7L35 - chains A and B of the 4 polymer chains in the assembly; structure by X-ray diffraction, 2.00 A resolution.

== Chain A ==
Molecule: DNA ligase 1
Source organism: Homo sapiens
Notes: EC 6.5.1.1
Reference sequence: P18858 (DNLI1_HUMAN); residue numbers follow UniProt; this construct covers 262-906
Chain sequence (647 residues; each row starts with the number of its first residue):
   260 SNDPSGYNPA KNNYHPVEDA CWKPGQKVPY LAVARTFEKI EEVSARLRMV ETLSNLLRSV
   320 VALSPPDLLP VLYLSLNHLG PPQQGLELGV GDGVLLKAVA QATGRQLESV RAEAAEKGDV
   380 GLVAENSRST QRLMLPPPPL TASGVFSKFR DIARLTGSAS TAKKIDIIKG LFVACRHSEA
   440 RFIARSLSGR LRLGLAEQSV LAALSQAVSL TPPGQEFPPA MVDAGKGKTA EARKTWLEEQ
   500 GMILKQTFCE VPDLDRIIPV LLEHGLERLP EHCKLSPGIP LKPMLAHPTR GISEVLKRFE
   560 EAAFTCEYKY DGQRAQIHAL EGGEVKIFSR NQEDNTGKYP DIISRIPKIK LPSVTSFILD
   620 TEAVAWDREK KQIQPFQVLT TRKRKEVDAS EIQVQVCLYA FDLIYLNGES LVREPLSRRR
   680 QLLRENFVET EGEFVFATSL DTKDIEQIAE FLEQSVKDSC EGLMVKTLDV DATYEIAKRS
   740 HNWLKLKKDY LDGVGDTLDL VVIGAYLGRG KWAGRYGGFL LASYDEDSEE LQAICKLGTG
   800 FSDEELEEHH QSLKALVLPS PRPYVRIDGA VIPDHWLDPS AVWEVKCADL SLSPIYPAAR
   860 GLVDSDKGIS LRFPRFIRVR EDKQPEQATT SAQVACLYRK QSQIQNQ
Not modelled in the structure: 387-394, 902-906
Sequence notes: expression tag (260-261); engineered mutation Trp-771 (Arg in P18858)
Ligand contacts: adenosine monophosphate (AMP): Ala-545, Glu-566, Tyr-567, Lys-568, Tyr-569, Arg-573, Arg-589, Glu-621, Phe-660, Ala-696, Met-723, Lys-725, Trp-742, Lys-744, Lys-746
Reported in the primary citation:
  - disease-associated variants - R771W (1.6-fold): unchanged binding to ligatable substrate
  - disease-associated variants - R771W (36-fold): decreased catalytic activity on DNA substrate
  - disease-associated variants - R771W (40-50-fold): decreased binding to magnesium ion
  - conformationally variable residues (loop rearrangement, order/disorder transition): Arg-451, Arg-768, Lys-770, Trp-771
  - mutagenesis - E346A/E592A/R771W (20-30-fold), E346A/E592A/R641L (20-30-fold): increased catalytic activity

== Chain B ==
Molecule: 11-nt DNA strand
Sequence (11 nucleotides; row label = number of the first residue in the row):
     3 GCTGATGCGT C
Ion coordination: Na+ near DG11 (its only coordinating residue here)

== Interface between chain A and chain B ==
Contacting residue pairs - 26 pairs, chain A then chain B:
  Glu-346(A) / DC10(B)  sugar contact
  Glu-346(A) / DG11(B)  phosphate contact
  Leu-347(A) / DC10(B)  hydrogen bond to the phosphate
  Gly-348(A) / DG9(B)  phosphate contact
  Gly-348(A) / DC10(B)  hydrogen bond to the phosphate
  Val-349(A) / DG9(B)  hydrogen bond to the phosphate
  Val-349(A) / DC10(B)  hydrogen bond to the phosphate
  Gly-350(A) / DG9(B)  hydrogen bond to the phosphate
  Asp-351(A) / DG9(B)  phosphate contact
  Gly-352(A) / DG9(B)  hydrogen bond to the phosphate
  Val-353(A) / DG9(B)  hydrogen bond to the phosphate
  Gly-571(A) / DC13(B)  sugar contact
  Gln-572(A) / DT12(B)  phosphate contact
  Gln-572(A) / DC13(B)  phosphate contact
  Arg-573(A) / DC13(B)  hydrogen bond to the phosphate
  Ser-588(A) / DT12(B)  hydrogen bond to the phosphate
  Arg-589(A) / DC13(B)  salt bridge to the phosphate
  Asn-590(A) / DT12(B)  hydrogen bond to the phosphate
  Glu-592(A) / DG11(B)  sugar contact
  Glu-592(A) / DT12(B)  phosphate contact
  Asn-594(A) / DT12(B)  phosphate contact
  Phe-635(A) / DT12(B)  base contact
  Phe-635(A) / DC13(B)  sugar contact
  Arg-643(A) / DG9(B)  base contact
  Arg-871(A) / DC13(B)  sugar contact
  Phe-872(A) / DC13(B)  base contact
Interface residues without a listed pair, chain A (22 interface residues in all): Leu-345, Glu-720
Interface residues without a listed pair, chain B (6 interface residues in all): DT8

== Overview ==
22 residues of chain A and 6 residues of chain B are in contact, with 10 hydrogen bonds and 1 salt bridge.
Polar contacts include Leu-347(A)/DC10(B), Gly-348(A)/DC10(B) and Val-349(A)/DG9(B). Bound to chain A:
adenosine monophosphate. From the paper: E346A/E592A/R771W and E346A/E592A/R641L of chain A increase catalytic
activity; conformational variability at Arg-451(A), Arg-768(A) and Lys-770(A) among others.
Here chain A is DNA ligase 1 (Homo sapiens) and chain B is an 11-nt DNA strand. Entry 7L35 (Human DNA Ligase 1
- R771W nicked DNA complex) was determined by X-ray diffraction together with 7L34 from the same study.
